PDB entry 2GGX | X-ray diffraction, 1.90 A resolution | chains A and B of the 3 polymer chains in the assembly

# Chain A (and B)
Protein: Pulmonary surfactant-associated protein D
From: Homo sapiens
Notes: fragment: Trimeric neck and carbohydrate recognition domain; chain B of this document is another copy of the same molecule, construct and numbering; everything in this record applies to it too
UniProt: P35247 (SFTPD_HUMAN); residues 203-355 here correspond to UniProt positions 223-375 (UniProt number = residue number + 20)
Sequence (160 residues; row label = number of the first residue in the row):
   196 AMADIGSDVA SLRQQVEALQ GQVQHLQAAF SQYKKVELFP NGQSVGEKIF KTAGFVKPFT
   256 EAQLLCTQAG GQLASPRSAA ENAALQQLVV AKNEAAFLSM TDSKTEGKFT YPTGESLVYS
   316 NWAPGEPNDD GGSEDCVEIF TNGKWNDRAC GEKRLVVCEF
Unresolved in the structure: 196-204
Disulfide bonds: Cys261-Cys353, Cys331-Cys345
Construct notes: cloning artifact (196-202)
Ion coordination: Ca2+ site 1: Asp297, Glu301, Asp324, Glu329, Asp330; Ca2+ site 2: Glu301, Asp330; Ca2+ site 3: Glu321, Asn323, Glu329, Asn341, Asp342 (together with P-nitrophenyl maltoside)
Residues lining bound ligands: P-nitrophenyl maltoside (NPJ; 4-nitrophenyl 4-O-alpha-D-glucopyranosyl-alpha-D-galactopyranoside): Glu321, Asn323, Asp325, Glu329, Phe335, Thr336, Asn337, Asn341, Asp342, Arg343

# How chain A and chain B interact
Pairs across the interface (33):
  Leu207(A) - Arg208(B)
  Leu207(A) - Val211(B)  hydrophobic
  Gln210(A) - Val211(B)
  Gln210(A) - Gln215(B)  hydrogen bond
  Leu214(A) - Val211(B)  hydrophobic
  Leu214(A) - Gln215(B)
  Gln217(A) - Gln222(B)
  Val218(A) - Val218(B)  hydrophobic
  Leu221(A) - Leu221(B)  hydrophobic
  Leu221(A) - Phe225(B)  hydrophobic
  Ala224(A) - Phe225(B)  hydrophobic
  Phe225(A) - Phe225(B)  hydrophobic
  Gln227(A) - Glu242(B)  hydrogen bond (side chain-backbone)
  Gln227(A) - Ile244(B)
  Gln227(A) - Phe355(B)  hydrogen bond (side chain-backbone)
  Tyr228(A) - Phe225(B)  hydrophobic
  Tyr228(A) - Lys229(B)
  Tyr228(A) - Glu232(B)
  Tyr228(A) - Leu233(B)
  Tyr228(A) - Ile244(B)
  Lys230(A) - Gly265(B)  hydrogen bond (side chain-backbone)
  Lys230(A) - Phe355(B)
  Val231(A) - Glu232(B)
  Val231(A) - Ile244(B)  hydrophobic
  Val231(A) - Lys246(B)  hydrogen bond (backbone-side chain)
  Val231(A) - Phe355(B)  hydrophobic
  Glu232(A) - Glu232(B)  hydrogen bond (backbone-side chain)
  Phe234(A) - Lys246(B)  hydrogen bond (backbone-side chain)
  Phe234(A) - Ala248(B)  hydrophobic
  Phe234(A) - Ala264(B)  hydrophobic
  Phe234(A) - Cys353(B)  hydrophobic
  Phe234(A) - Phe355(B)  hydrophobic
  Pro235(A) - Ala248(B)  hydrophobic
Other interface residues (no listed pair), chain A (16 interface residues in all): Gln282
Other interface residues (no listed pair), chain B (27 interface residues in all): Leu207, Leu214, Ser239, Lys243, Thr247, Phe250, Leu260, Gln263, Val351

# Summary
16 residues of chain A face 27 of chain B across their interface, with 7 hydrogen bonds. Polar pairs include
Gln210(A)-Gln215(B), Gln227(A)-Glu242(B) and Gln227(A)-Phe355(B). Ligands of chain A: P-nitrophenyl maltoside.
Asp297(A), Glu301(A), Asp324(A), Glu329(A) and Asp330(A) coordinate Ca2+ site 1.
Chain A and chain B are both Pulmonary surfactant-associated protein D (Homo sapiens); the structure, Crystal
structure of the trimer neck and carbohydrate recognition domain of human surfactant protein D in ..., was
determined by X-ray diffraction, deposited together with 2GGU.
